PDB entry 5U2T | X-ray diffraction, 1.79 A resolution | chains A and T of the 4 polymer chains in the assembly

# Chain A
Protein: DNA polymerase beta
From: Homo sapiens
Notes: EC 2.7.7.7, 4.2.99.-
Reference sequence: P06746 (DPOLB_HUMAN); residues 1-335 here = UniProt positions 1-335
Chain sequence (343 residues; row label = number of the first residue in the row; numbers below 1 keep their minus sign (Met-1 is residue -1)):
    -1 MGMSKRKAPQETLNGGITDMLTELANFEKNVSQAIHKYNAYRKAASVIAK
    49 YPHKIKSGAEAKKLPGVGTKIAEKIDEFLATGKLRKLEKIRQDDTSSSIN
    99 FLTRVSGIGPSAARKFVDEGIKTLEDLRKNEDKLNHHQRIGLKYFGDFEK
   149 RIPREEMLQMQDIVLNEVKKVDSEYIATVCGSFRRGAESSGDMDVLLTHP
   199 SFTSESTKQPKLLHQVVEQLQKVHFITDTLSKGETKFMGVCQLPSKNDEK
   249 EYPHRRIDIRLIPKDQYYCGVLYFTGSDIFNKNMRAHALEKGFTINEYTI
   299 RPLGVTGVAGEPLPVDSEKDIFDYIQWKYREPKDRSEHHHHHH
Not modelled in the structure: -1 to 5, 205-207, 287-288, 335-341
Differences from the reference sequence: initiating methionine (-1); expression tag (0, 336-341)
Ion coordination: Na+ site 1: Ser30, Ser171; Na+ site 2: Lys60, Leu62, Val65 (shared with 1 residue of chain D); Na+ site 3: Thr101, Val103, Ile106 (shared with 1 residue of chain P); Ca2+: Asp190, Asp192 (together with 1RY); Na+ site 4: Asp192 (together with 1RY) (shared with 1 residue of chain P)
Residues lining bound ligands: 1RY ([[(2R,5S)-5-(4-azanyl-5-fluoranyl-2-oxidanylidene-pyrimidin-1-yl)-1,3-oxathiolan-2-yl]methoxy-oxidanyl-phosphoryl] phosphono hydrogen phosphate): Arg149, Gly179, Ser180, Arg183, Ser188, Gly189, Asp190, Asp192, Tyr271, Phe272, Gly274, Ser275, Asp276, Asn279
UniProt features mapped onto this chain:
  - region: Arg183 to Asp192 (DNA-binding)
  - active site: Lys72 (Nucleophile)
  - binding site (K(+)): Lys60, Leu62, Val65, Thr101, Val103, Ile106
  - binding site (Na(+)): Lys60, Leu62, Val65, Thr101, Val103, Ile106
  - binding site (dATP): Arg149, Ser180, Arg183, Gly189, Asp190
  - binding site (dCTP): Arg149, Ser180, Arg183, Gly189, Asp190
  - binding site (dGTP): Arg149, Ser180, Arg183, Gly189, Asp190, Asp192
  - binding site (dTTP): Arg149, Ser180, Arg183, Gly189, Asp190
  - binding site (Mg(2+)): Asp190, Asp192, Asp256
  - modified residue: Lys72 (N6-acetyllysine), Arg83 (Omega-N-methylarginine), Arg152 (Omega-N-methylarginine)
  - cross-link (Glycyl lysine isopeptide (Lys-Gly)): Lys41 (interchain with G-Cter in ubiquitin), Lys61 (interchain with G-Cter in ubiquitin), Lys81 (interchain with G-Cter in ubiquitin)
  - natural variant: Leu22 (L22P: Found in a gastric cancer sample; uncertain significance), Tyr39 (Y39C: Found in a gastric cancer sample; uncertain significance), Gly118 (G118V: Decreased DNA-directed DNA polymerase activity), Arg137 (R137Q: Decreased function in base-excision repair), Arg149 (R149I: Decreased DNA-directed DNA polymerase activity), Asp160 (D160N: Found in a gastric cancer sample; uncertain significance), Cys239 (C239R: Found in a gastric cancer sample; uncertain significance), Lys289 (K289M: Found in a colon cancer sample; uncertain significance), Asn294 (N294D: Found in a gastric cancer sample; uncertain significance), Glu295 (E295K: Found in a gastric cancer sample; uncertain significance)
  - mutagenesis: Phe25 (F25W: No effect on 5'-dRP lyase activity. Decreased ssDNA binding), His34 (H34G: Decreased 5'-dRP lyase activity. Decreased ssDNA binding), Lys35 (K35A: Decreased 5'-dRP lyase activity. Decreased ssDNA binding. Loss of 5'-dRP lyase activity; when associated with A-68 and A-72. Decreased ssDNA binding; when associated with A-68 and A-72 ...), Tyr39 (Y39F: No effect on 5'-dRP lyase activity; Y39Q: Abolishes DNA polymerase and 5'-dRP lyase activity), Lys41 (K41R: Abolishes ubiquitination; when associated with R-61 and R-81), Lys60 (K60A: Decreased 5'-dRP lyase activity. Decreased ssDNA binding), Lys61 (K61R: Abolishes ubiquitination; when associated with R-41 and R-81), Lys68 (K68A: No effect on 5'-dRP lyase activity. Decreased ssDNA binding. Loss of 5'-dRP lyase activity; when associated with A-35 and A-72. Decreased ssDNA binding; when associated with A-35 and A-72 ...), Glu71 (E71Q: No effect on 5'-dRP lyase activity. No effect on structure shown by circular dichroism. No effect on ssDNA binding), Lys72 (K72A: Severely reduced 5'-dRP lyase activity. Does not affect ssDNA binding. Loss of 5'-dRP lyase activity; when associated with A-35 and A-68. Decreased ssDNA binding ...), Glu75 (E75A: Slightly decreased 5'-dRP lyase activity. Decreased ssDNA binding. No effect on structure shown by circular dichroism), Lys81 (K81R: Abolishes ubiquitination; when associated with R-41 and R-61), 5 further mutagenesis entries in UniProt
What the authors report for this chain:
  - mutagenesis - R283A: decreased binding to 1RY
  - binding site for 16- mer template (chain T): Tyr271
  - conformationally variable residues (side-chain flip): Asp190, Phe272
  - binding site for 1RY: Tyr271, Phe272
  - mutagenesis - R283A (59-fold): decreased binding to D-dCTP
  - mutagenesis - R283A (13- fold): decreased catalytic activity on D-dCTP

# Chain T
Molecule: 16- mer template
Sequence (16 nucleotides; row label = number of the first residue in the row):
     1 CCGACGGCGCATCAGC

# Chain A / chain T interface
Residue-residue contacts - 18 pairs, chain A then chain T:
  His34(A) - DC5(T)  stacking on the base
  Asn37(A) - DG6(T)  phosphate contact
  Asn133(A) - DT12(T)  phosphate contact
  His134(A) - DT12(T)  phosphate contact
  Ser229(A) - DC10(T)  phosphate contact
  Ser229(A) - DA11(T)  phosphate contact
  Lys230(A) - DC10(T)  hydrogen bond to the phosphate
  Lys230(A) - DA11(T)  hydrogen bond to the phosphate
  Gly231(A) - DC10(T)  phosphate contact
  Glu232(A) - DC10(T)  hydrogen bond to the phosphate
  Thr233(A) - DG9(T)  hydrogen bond to the phosphate
  Thr233(A) - DC10(T)  hydrogen bond to the phosphate
  Lys234(A) - DG9(T)  hydrogen bond to the base
  Lys234(A) - DC10(T)  hydrogen bond to the phosphate
  Tyr271(A) - DG6(T)  hydrogen bond to the base
  Glu295(A) - DC8(T)  sugar contact
  Tyr296(A) - DC8(T)  hydrogen bond to the phosphate
  Tyr296(A) - DG9(T)  hydrogen bond to the phosphate
Other interface residues (no listed pair), chain A (14 interface residues in all): Leu228

# Summary
14 residues of chain A and 7 residues of chain T are in contact, with 10 hydrogen bonds and 1 aromatic
stacking contact. Polar pairs include Lys234(A)-DG9(T), Tyr271(A)-DG6(T) and Lys230(A)-DC10(T). Chain A binds
compound 1RY. The paper reports a binding site for 1RY at Tyr271(A) and Phe272(A); R283A of chain A reduces
binding to 1RY.
Chain A is DNA polymerase beta (Homo sapiens) and chain T is 16- mer template; the structure, Pre-catalytic
ternary complex of Human DNA Polymerase Beta With Gapped DNA substrate incoming (-)FTC-TP and Ca2+, was
determined by X-ray diffraction (same publication as 5U2R and 5U2S).
